Entry 6N09 (electron microscopy, 3.50 A resolution); this record covers chains C and HA of the 60 polymer chains in the assembly.

Chain C:
Name: Microcompartments protein
Source organism: Haliangium ochraceum (strain DSM 14365 / JCM 11303 / SMP-2)
Reference sequence: D0LID6 (D0LID6_HALO1); residues 1-212 here = UniProt positions 1-212
Sequence (212 residues; each row starts with the number of its first residue):
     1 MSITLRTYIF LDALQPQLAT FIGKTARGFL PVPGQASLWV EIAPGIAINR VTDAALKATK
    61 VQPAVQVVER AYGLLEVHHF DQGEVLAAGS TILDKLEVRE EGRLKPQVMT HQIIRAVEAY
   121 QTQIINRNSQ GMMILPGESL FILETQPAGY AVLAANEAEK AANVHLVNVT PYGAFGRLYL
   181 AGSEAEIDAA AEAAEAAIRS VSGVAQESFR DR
Unresolved in the structure: 1-3, 206-212

Chain HA:
Name: Microcompartments protein
Source organism: Haliangium ochraceum (strain DSM 14365 / JCM 11303 / SMP-2)
Reference sequence: D0LID5 (D0LID5_HALO1); numbering as in UniProt (aligned over 1-99)
Sequence (99 residues; row label = number of the first residue in the row):
     1 MADALGMIEV RGFVGMVEAA DAMVKAAKVE LIGYEKTGGG YVTAVVRGDV AAVKAATEAG
    61 QRAAERVGEV VAVHVIPRPH VNVDAALPLG RTPGMDKSA
Unresolved in the structure: 1, 94-99

How chain C and chain HA interact:
Contacting residue pairs (13; chain C residue first):
  Leu56(C) - Arg78(HA)  hydrogen bond (backbone-side chain)
  Lys57(C) - Arg78(HA)
  Ala58(C) - Pro77(HA)
  Ala58(C) - Arg78(HA)  hydrogen bond (backbone-backbone)
  Thr59(C) - Pro77(HA)
  Thr59(C) - Arg78(HA)
  Lys60(C) - Ala2(HA)  hydrogen bond (side chain-backbone)
  Lys60(C) - Pro77(HA)
  Lys60(C) - Arg78(HA)
  Asp81(C) - Val50(HA)
  Gly83(C) - Val50(HA)
  Glu84(C) - Val50(HA)
  Glu84(C) - Pro77(HA)
Also at the interface, not in a pair above, chain C (9 interface residues in all): Ala87
Also at the interface, not in a pair above, chain HA (5 interface residues in all): Ala51

Summary:
9 residues of chain C and 5 residues of chain HA are in contact, with 3 hydrogen bonds. Among the polar pairs
are Leu56(C)-Arg78(HA), Lys60(C)-Ala2(HA) and Ala58(C)-Arg78(HA).
Here chain C is Microcompartments protein and chain HA is Microcompartments protein, both from Haliangium
ochraceum (strain DSM 14365 / JCM 11303 / SMP-2). Entry 6N09 (Cryo-EM structure of the HO BMC shell: subregion
classified for BMC-T: TD-TDTDTD) was determined by electron microscopy (same publication as 6MZU, 6MZV, 6MZX,
6MZY, 6N06, 6N07, 6N0F and 6N0G).
